6M3V - chains I and K of the 18 polymer chains in the assembly; structure by X-ray diffraction, 4.60 A resolution (low resolution: residue-level contacts below are approximate; hydrogen-bond / salt-bridge calls are withheld).

Chain I:
Molecule: 355-nt DNA strand
From: other sequences
Sequence (355 nucleotides; row label = number of the first residue in the row):
     1 CGCTGACGAAAAAAAAAACGCATCCCGGTGCCGAGGCCGCTCAATTGGTC
    51 GTAGACAGCTCTAGCACCGCTTAAACGCACGTACGCGCTGTCTACCGCGT
   101 TTTAACCGCCACTAGAAGCGCTTACTAGTCTCCAGGCACGTGTGAGACCG
   151 GCACATGAAAAAAAAAATGCATGCTCGAGTATGAAAAAAAAAATCGCATC
   201 CCGGTGCCGAGGCCGCTCAATTGGTCGTAGACAGCTCTAGCACCGCTTAA
   251 ACGCACGTACGCGCTGTCTACCGCGTTTTAACCGCCACTAGAAGCGCTTA
   301 CTAGTCTCCAGGCACGTGTGAGACCGGCACATGAAAAAAAAAACGTCAGC
   351 GGTAC
Metal / ion sites: K+ near DC92 (its only coordinating residue here)

Chain K:
Protein: Histone H3.1
From: Homo sapiens
UniProtKB: P68431 (H31_HUMAN); residues 0-135 here correspond to UniProt positions 1-136 (UniProt number = residue number + 1)
Chain sequence (136 residues; row label = number of the first residue in the row; numbering starts at 0):
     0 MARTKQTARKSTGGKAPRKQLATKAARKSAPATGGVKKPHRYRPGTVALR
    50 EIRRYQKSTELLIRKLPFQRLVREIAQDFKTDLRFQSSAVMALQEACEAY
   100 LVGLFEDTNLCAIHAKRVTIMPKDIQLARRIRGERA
Disordered / not traced: 0-37
UniProt features mapped onto this chain:
  - modified residue: Arg2 (Asymmetric dimethylarginine), Thr3 (Phosphothreonine), Lys4 (Allysine), Gln5 (5-glutamyl dopamine), Thr6 (Phosphothreonine), Arg8 (Citrulline), Lys9 (N6,N6,N6-trimethyllysine), Ser10 (ADP-ribosylserine), Thr11 (Phosphothreonine), Lys14 (N6-(2-hydroxyisobutyryl)lysine), Arg17 (Asymmetric dimethylarginine), Lys18 (N6-(2-hydroxyisobutyryl)lysine), Lys23 (N6-(2-hydroxyisobutyryl)lysine), Arg26 (Citrulline), Lys27 (N6,N6,N6-trimethyllysine), Ser28 (ADP-ribosylserine), Lys36 (N6,N6,N6-trimethyllysine), Lys37 (N6-methyllysine), Tyr41 (Phosphotyrosine), Lys56 (N6,N6,N6-trimethyllysine) and 8 more in UniProt
  - lipidation: Lys18 (N6-decanoyllysine)

Chain I / chain K interface:
Residue-residue contacts - 22 pairs, chain I then chain K:
  DG64(I) - Arg83(K)
  DG64(I) - Phe84(K)
  DG64(I) - Gln85(K)
  DG64(I) - Ser86(K)
  DC65(I) - Arg72(K)
  DC65(I) - Arg83(K)
  DC65(I) - Phe84(K)
  DA74(I) - Arg63(K)
  DA75(I) - Arg63(K)
  DG81(I) - Arg40(K)
  DA83(I) - Arg42(K)
  DC84(I) - Thr118(K)
  DG85(I) - Arg116(K)
  DG85(I) - Val117(K)
  DG85(I) - Thr118(K)
  DG85(I) - Met120(K)
  DC86(I) - Met120(K)
  DG157(I) - Thr45(K)
  DA158(I) - Arg40(K)
  DA158(I) - Tyr41(K)
  DA158(I) - Arg42(K)
  DA158(I) - Thr45(K)
Interface residues without a listed pair, chain I (14 interface residues in all): DA63, DT82, DA159
Interface residues without a listed pair, chain K (16 interface residues in all): Pro43, Lys115

Overview:
14 residues of chain I face 16 of chain K across their interface.
Chain I is a 355-nt DNA strand (other sequences) and chain K is Histone H3.1 (Homo sapiens); the structure,
355 bp di-nucleosome harboring cohesive DNA termini, was determined by X-ray diffraction together with 6LA8,
6LA9 and 6M44 from the same study.
